PDB entry 4O5I | X-ray diffraction, 6.50 A resolution (low resolution: residue-level contacts below are approximate; hydrogen-bond / salt-bridge calls are withheld) | chains C and O of the 12 polymer chains in the assembly

[Chain C]
Molecule: Hemagglutinin HA1 chain
Organism: Influenza A virus
Notes: fragment: Hemagglutinin HA1 chain
UniProt: R9U684 (R9U684_9INFA); residues 11-329 here correspond to UniProt positions 27-345 (UniProt number = residue number + 16)
Chain sequence (323 residues; numbered 7 to 329; the number before each row is that of its first residue):
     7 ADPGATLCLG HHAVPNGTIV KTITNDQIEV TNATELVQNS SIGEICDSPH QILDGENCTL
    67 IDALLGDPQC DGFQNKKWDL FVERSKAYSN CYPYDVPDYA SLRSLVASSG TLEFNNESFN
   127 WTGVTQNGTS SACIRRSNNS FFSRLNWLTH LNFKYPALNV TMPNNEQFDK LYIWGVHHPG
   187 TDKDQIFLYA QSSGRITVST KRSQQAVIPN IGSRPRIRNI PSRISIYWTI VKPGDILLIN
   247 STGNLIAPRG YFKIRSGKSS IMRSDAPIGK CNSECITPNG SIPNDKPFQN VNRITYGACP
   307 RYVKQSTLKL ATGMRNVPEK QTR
Not modelled in the structure: 7-8, 326-329
Cystine bridges: Cys52-Cys277, Cys64-Cys76, Cys97-Cys139, Cys281-Cys305
Glycans and other covalent adducts: N-acetylglucosamine (NAG) linked to Asn38, Asn63, Asn126, Asn133, Asn165, Asn246, Asn285
Construct notes: expression tag (7-10)
Reported in the primary citation:
  - post-translational modification sites: Asn133
  - post-translational modification sites: Asn22, Asn38, Asn165, Asn285 (by similarity / conservation)

[Chain O]
Molecule: Fab F045-092 heavy chain
Organism: Homo sapiens
Notes: fragment: Fab F045-092 heavy chain
UniProt: S6C4S0 (S6C4S0_HUMAN); residues 132-216 here correspond to UniProt positions 161-245 (UniProt number = residue number + 29)
Chain sequence (240 residues; numbered 1 to 222 plus 19 insertion-coded residues; 1 number in that range is skipped by the numbering (no residue carries it; nothing is unmodelled there); the number before each row is that of its first residue; a row labelled like 82A-82C holds insertion residues (82A, then the next letters in order)):
     1 EVQLVESGAE VKKPGSSVKV SCRASGTFYK YAIN
    36 WVRQAPGQGL EWMGGII
   52A P
    53 FFGTTNYAQK FQGRLTITAD GSTNTAYMQL
82A-82C DSL
    83 RSEDTAVYYC AGPSITES
100A-100O HYCLDCAAKDYYYGL
   101 DVWGQGTTVT VSSASTKGPS VFPLAPSSKS TSGGTAALGC LVKDYFPEPV TVSWNSGALT
   161 SGVHTFPAVL QSSGLYSLSS VVTVPSSSLG TQTYICNVNH KPSNTKVDKR VEPKSCHHHH
   221 HH
Not modelled in the structure: 128-133, 215-222
Cystine bridges: Cys22-Cys92, Cys100C-Cys100F, Cys140-Cys196
Construct notes: expression tag (217-222)

[How chain C and chain O interact]
Contacting residue pairs (32; chain C residue first):
  Tyr98(C) with Asp100E(O)
  Thr131(C) with Lys30(O)
  Asn133(C) with Ser100(O); His100A(O); Tyr100B(O)
  Gly134(C) with Tyr100B(O); Leu100D(O)
  Thr135(C) with His100A(O); Tyr100B(O); Cys100C(O); Leu100D(O); Asp100E(O)
  Ser136(C) with Asp100E(O)
  Ser137(C) with Asp100E(O); Cys100F(O)
  Asn145(C) with His100A(O); Cys100C(O); Cys100F(O); Asp100J(O)
  Trp153(C) with Leu100D(O)
  Thr155(C) with Leu100D(O)
  His156(C) with Tyr29(O); Phe53(O)
  Asn158(C) with Thr27(O)
  Phe159(C) with Tyr29(O); Gly73(O); Ser74(O)
  Phe193(C) with Phe53(O); Phe54(O); Leu100D(O)
  Leu194(C) with Leu100D(O)
  Ile226(C) with Asp100E(O)
Also at the interface, not in a pair above, chain C (17 interface residues in all): Ser146

[In short]
17 residues of chain C face 15 of chain O across their interface. N-acetylglucosamine is covalently linked to
Asn38(C), Asn63(C), Asn126(C), Asn133(C), Asn165(C) and Asn246(C) and 1 more. The paper reports modification
sites Asn133(C), Asn22(C) and Asn38(C) among others.
Chain C is Hemagglutinin HA1 chain (Influenza A virus) and chain O is Fab F045-092 heavy chain (Homo sapiens);
the structure, Crystal structure of broadly neutralizing antibody F045-092 in complex with A/Victoria/361/2011
(H3N2) influenza hemagglutinin, was determined by X-ray diffraction, deposited together with 4O5L and 4O5N.
